4QMG - chains A and F; structure by X-ray diffraction, 2.70 A resolution.

Chain A:
Protein: Staphylococcal nuclease domain-containing protein 1
Organism: Homo sapiens
Notes: fragment: snd1
UniProtKB: Q7KZF4 (SND1_HUMAN); residue numbers follow UniProt; this construct covers 16-339
Amino-acid sequence (325 residues; row label = number of the first residue in the row):
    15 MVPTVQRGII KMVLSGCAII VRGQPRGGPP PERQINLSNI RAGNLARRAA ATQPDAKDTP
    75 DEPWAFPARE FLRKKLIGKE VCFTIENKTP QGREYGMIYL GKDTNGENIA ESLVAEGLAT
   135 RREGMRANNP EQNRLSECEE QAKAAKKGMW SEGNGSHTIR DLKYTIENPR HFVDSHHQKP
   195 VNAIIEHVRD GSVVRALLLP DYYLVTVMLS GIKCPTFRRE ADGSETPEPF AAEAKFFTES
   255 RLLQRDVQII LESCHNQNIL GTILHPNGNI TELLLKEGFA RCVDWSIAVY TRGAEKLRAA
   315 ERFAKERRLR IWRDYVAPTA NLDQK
Disordered / not traced: 15-16, 234-239, 334-339
Sequence notes: expression tag (15)
Modified / non-standard residues: Mse15 (selenomethionine); Mse26, Mse111, Mse139, Mse163, Mse222 (selenomethionine; parent Met)
Ion coordination: Cs+: Mse163, S165, G167
Curated features (UniProtKB/Swiss-Prot):
  - motif: R321 to I325 (Nuclear localization signal)
  - modified residue: T103 (Phosphothreonine), K193 (N6-acetyllysine), T240 (Phosphothreonine)
From the paper describing this entry:
  - mutagenesis - R316E, R324A: unchanged binding to Protein LYRIC (chain F)
  - mutagenesis - F250A, R255E: abolished binding to Protein LYRIC (chain F)
  - mutagenesis - R324E: decreased binding to Protein LYRIC (chain F)
  - mutagenesis - F250A, R255E: decreased growth with Protein LYRIC (chain F)

Chain F:
Protein: Protein LYRIC
Organism: Homo sapiens
Notes: fragment: mtdh
UniProtKB: Q86UE4 (LYRIC_HUMAN); residue numbers follow UniProt; this construct covers 386-407
Amino-acid sequence (43 residues; row label = number of the first residue in the row):
   365 STGNASDSSS DSSSSEGDGT VSSADPNSDW NAPAEEWGNW VDE
Disordered / not traced: 365-391, 405-407
Sequence notes: expression tag (365-385)
From the paper describing this entry:
  - mutagenesis - D389R, N395A, E400A, E400R, N403A: unchanged binding to Staphylococcal nuclease domain-containing protein 1 (chain A)
  - mutagenesis - W394A, W394D, W401A: abolished binding to Staphylococcal nuclease domain-containing protein 1 (chain A)
  - mutagenesis - W401D: decreased binding to Staphylococcal nuclease domain-containing protein 1 (chain A)
  - mutagenesis - W394A, W401A: decreased stability in response to heat shock

How chain A and chain F interact:
Contacting residue pairs (36):
  Q38(A) - A396(F)
  P39(A) - W394(F)
  G41(A) - W394(F)
  G42(A) - W394(F)
  P43(A) - W394(F)  hydrophobic
  R87(A) - N403(F)  hydrogen bond (backbone-side chain)
  K88(A) - N403(F)
  I91(A) - N403(F)
  G92(A) - E400(F)
  K93(A) - E400(F)
  F244(A) - D393(F)
  A246(A) - W394(F)
  E247(A) - D393(F)
  E247(A) - W394(F)
  F250(A) - W394(F)  hydrophobic
  F251(A) - N395(F)
  S254(A) - N395(F)
  S254(A) - P397(F)
  R255(A) - N395(F)  hydrogen bond (side chain-backbone)
  R255(A) - P397(F)
  R255(A) - W401(F)
  L256(A) - W401(F)  hydrophobic
  Q258(A) - N403(F)  hydrogen bond (backbone-side chain)
  R259(A) - W401(F)  hydrogen bond (side chain-backbone)
  R259(A) - N403(F)
  D260(A) - N403(F)  hydrogen bond (backbone-side chain)
  H279(A) - W401(F)
  H279(A) - G402(F)
  N281(A) - E399(F)
  N281(A) - E400(F)  hydrogen bond (side chain-backbone)
  N281(A) - W401(F)
  L287(A) - W401(F)  hydrophobic
  E291(A) - N395(F)
  F293(A) - D393(F)
  R324(A) - S392(F)  hydrogen bond (side chain-backbone)
  R324(A) - D393(F)  salt bridge
Also at the interface, not in a pair above, chain A (29 interface residues in all): P44, G282
Also at the interface, not in a pair above, chain F (12 interface residues in all): W404
From the paper, about this interface:
  - residue pairs: P39(A)-W394(F) (hydrophobic contact), P43(A)-W394(F) (hydrophobic contact), P44(A)-W394(F) (hydrophobic contact), E247(A)-W394(F) (hydrophobic contact), F250(A)-W394(F) (hydrophobic contact), R255(A)-W401(F) (hydrophobic contact), R255(A)-N395(F) (hydrogen bond), L256(A)-W401(F) (hydrophobic contact), R259(A)-W401(F) (hydrophobic contact), H279(A)-W401(F) (hydrophobic contact), N281(A)-W401(F) (hydrophobic contact), L287(A)-W401(F) (hydrophobic contact), R324(A)-D393(F) (salt bridge)
  - interface residues, chain F: D393(F), W394(F), N395(F), E400(F), W401(F), N403(F)
  - hot spots on chain F (mutagenesis) - W401D: decreased binding to Staphylococcal nuclease domain-containing protein 1 (chain A)
  - hot spots on chain F (mutagenesis) - W401A: abolished binding to Staphylococcal nuclease domain-containing protein 1 (chain A)

In short:
29 residues of chain A and 12 residues of chain F are in contact, with 7 hydrogen bonds and 1 salt bridge.
Among the polar pairs are R324(A)-D393(F), R87(A)-N403(F) and R255(A)-N395(F). The paper describes hydrophobic
contacts between P39(A) and W394(F), P43(A) and W394(F) and P44(A) and W394(F) among others; a hydrogen bond
between R255(A) and N395(F); a salt bridge between R324(A) and D393(F). From the paper: W394A, W394D and W401A
of chain F abolish binding to Staphylococcal nuclease domain-containing protein 1 (chain A); interface
residues D393(F), W394(F) and N395(F) among others; 14 substitutions were tested in all.
Chain A is Staphylococcal nuclease domain-containing protein 1 and chain F is Protein LYRIC, both from Homo
sapiens; the structure, The Structure of MTDH-SND1 Complex Reveals Novel Cancer-Promoting Interactions, was
determined by X-ray diffraction.
